PDB entry 8EQS | electron microscopy, 3.10 A resolution | chains A and C of the 4 polymer chains in the assembly

# Chain A
Molecule: ORF3a protein
Organism: Severe acute respiratory syndrome coronavirus
UniProt: P59632 (AP3A_SARS); residues 1-274 here = UniProt positions 1-274
Chain sequence (330 residues; numbered 1 to 330; the number before each row is that of its first residue):
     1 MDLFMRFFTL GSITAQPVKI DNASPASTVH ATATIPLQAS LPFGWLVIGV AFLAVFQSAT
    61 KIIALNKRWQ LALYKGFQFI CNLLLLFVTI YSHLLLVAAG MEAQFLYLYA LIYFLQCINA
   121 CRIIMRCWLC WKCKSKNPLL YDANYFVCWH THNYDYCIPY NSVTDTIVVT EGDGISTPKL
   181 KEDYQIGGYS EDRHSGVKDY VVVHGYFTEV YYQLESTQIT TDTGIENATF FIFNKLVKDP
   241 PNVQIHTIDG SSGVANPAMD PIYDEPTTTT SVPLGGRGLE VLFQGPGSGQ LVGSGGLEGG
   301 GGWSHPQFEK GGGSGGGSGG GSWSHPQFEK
Disordered / not traced: 1-39, 175-180, 238-330
Construct notes: expression tag (275-330)
Swiss-Prot annotation at these positions:
  - site: Cys133 (Involved in polymerization)
  - glycosylation: Ser27 (O-linked (GalNAc...) serine), Thr28 (O-linked (GalNAc...) threonine), Thr32 (O-linked (GalNAc...) threonine), Thr34 (O-linked (GalNAc...) threonine)
  - natural variant: Gly11 (G11R: In strain: Isolate Tor2, Isolate BJ02 and 1 more), Ile20 (I20T: In strain: Isolate Shanghai LY), Val29 (V29A: In strain: Isolate Shanghai QXC1), Met101 (M101K: In strain: Isolate HKU-39849), Leu129 (L129F: In strain: Isolate TWK), Lys136 (K136Q: In strain: Isolate BJ01), Glu171 (E171A: In strain: Isolate GD01), Arg193 (R193W: In strain: Isolate GD01), Asp222 (D222N: In strain: Isolate Shanghai QXC1)
  - mutagenesis: Ser27 (S27G: Complete loss of O-glycosylation; when associated with A-28; A-32 and A-34), Thr28 (T28A: Complete loss of O-glycosylation; when associated with A-27; A-32 and A-34), Thr32 (T32A: Complete loss of O-glycosylation; when associated with A-27; A-28 and A-34), Thr34 (T34A: Complete loss of O-glycosylation; when associated with A-27; A-28 and A-32), Cys81 (C81A: No effect on polymerization), Cys117 (C117A: No effect on polymerization), Cys121 (C121A: No effect on polymerization), Cys127 (C127A: No effect on polymerization), Cys130 (C130A: No effect on polymerization), Cys133 (C133A: Almost complete loss of polymerization ability), Cys148 (C148A: No effect on polymerization), Cys157 (C157A: No effect on polymerization)
What the authors report for this chain:
  - binding site for the ligand PEE: Arg122

# Chain C
Molecule: Apolipoprotein A-I
Organism: Homo sapiens
UniProt: P02647 (APOA1_HUMAN); residues 23-211 here correspond to UniProt positions 79-267 (UniProt number = residue number + 56)
Chain sequence (211 residues; row label = number of the first residue in the row):
     1 GHHHHHHHDY DIPTTENLYF QGSTFSKLRE QLGPVTQEFW DNLEKETEGL RQEMSKDLEE
    61 VKAKVQPYLD DFQKKWQEEM ELYRQKVEPL RAELQEGARQ KLHELQEKLS PLGEEMRDRA
   121 RAHVDALRTH LAPYSDELRQ RLAARLEALK ENGGARLAEY HAKATEHLST LSEKAKPALE
   181 DLRQGLLPVL ESFKVSFLSA LEEYTKKLNT Q
Disordered / not traced: 1-24, 52-211
Construct notes: expression tag (1-22)
Swiss-Prot annotation at these positions:
  - modified residue (Methionine sulfoxide): Met54, Met80
  - glycosylation: Lys207 (N-linked (Glc) (glycation) lysine)

# How chain A and chain C interact
Residue-residue contacts - 4 pairs, chain A then chain C:
  Ala64(A) - Trp40(C)
  Trp69(A) - Trp40(C)  hydrophobic
  Trp69(A) - Glu44(C)  hydrogen bond
  Gln70(A) - Trp40(C)
Interface residues without a listed pair, chain A (4 interface residues in all): Ile63
Interface residues without a listed pair, chain C (4 interface residues in all): Leu43, Arg51

# Summary
Chain A and chain C each contribute 4 residues to their interface; the contacts include 1 hydrogen bond. The
hydrogen-bonded pair is Trp69(A)-Glu44(C). UniProt lists 12 mutagenesis sites on chain A. The paper reports a
binding site for the ligand PEE at Arg122(A).
Chain A is ORF3a protein (Severe acute respiratory syndrome coronavirus) and chain C is Apolipoprotein A-I
(Homo sapiens); the structure, Structure of SARS-CoV-1 Orf3a in late endosome/lysosome-like environment,
MSP1D1 nanodisc, was determined by electron microscopy together with 8EQJ, 8EQT and 8EQU from the same study.
